PDB entry 3G3O | X-ray diffraction, 2.10 A resolution | chain A

# Chain A
Name: Vacuolar transporter chaperone 2
Source organism: Saccharomyces cerevisiae
UniProt: P43585 (VTC2_YEAST); residue numbers follow UniProt; this construct covers 183-553
Sequence (392 residues; each row starts with the number of its first residue):
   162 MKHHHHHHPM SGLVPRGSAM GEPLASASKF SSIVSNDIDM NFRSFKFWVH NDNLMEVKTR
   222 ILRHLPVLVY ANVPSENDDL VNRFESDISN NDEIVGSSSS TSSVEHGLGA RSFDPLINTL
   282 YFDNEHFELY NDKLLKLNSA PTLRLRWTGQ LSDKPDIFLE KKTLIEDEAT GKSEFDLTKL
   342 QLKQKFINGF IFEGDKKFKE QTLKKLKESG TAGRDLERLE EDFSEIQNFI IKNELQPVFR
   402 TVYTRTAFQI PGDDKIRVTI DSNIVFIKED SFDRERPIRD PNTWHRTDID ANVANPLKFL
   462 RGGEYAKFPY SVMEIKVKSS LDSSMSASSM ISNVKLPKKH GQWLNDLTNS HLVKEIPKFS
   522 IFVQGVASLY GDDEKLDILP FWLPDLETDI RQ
Unresolved in the structure: 162-201, 231-274, 327-333, 480-489, 493-500, 545-546
Differences from the reference sequence: expression tag (162-182)
Modified / non-standard residues: Mse-162, Mse-171, Mse-181, Mse-201, Mse-486 (selenomethionine); Mse-216, Mse-474, Mse-491 (selenomethionine; parent Met)
Curated features (UniProtKB/Swiss-Prot):
  - modified residue (Phosphoserine): Ser-187, Ser-196, Ser-264

# In short
Chain A is Vacuolar transporter chaperone 2 (Saccharomyces cerevisiae); the structure, Crystal structure of
the cytoplasmic tunnel domain in yeast Vtc2p, was determined by X-ray diffraction, deposited together with
3G3Q, 3G3R, 3G3T and 3G3U.
